Entry 5WJ4 (X-ray diffraction, 1.63 A resolution); this record covers chain A.

== Chain A ==
Molecule: Green fluorescent protein
Source organism: Aequorea victoria
UniProtKB: P42212 (GFP_AEQVI); aligned to UniProt positions 2-236 over residues 2-236 (the alignment contains insertions or deletions, so no single offset holds)
Amino-acid sequence (239 residues; numbered -2 to 236; the number before each row is that of its first residue; numbers below 1 keep their minus sign (Gly-2 is residue -2)):
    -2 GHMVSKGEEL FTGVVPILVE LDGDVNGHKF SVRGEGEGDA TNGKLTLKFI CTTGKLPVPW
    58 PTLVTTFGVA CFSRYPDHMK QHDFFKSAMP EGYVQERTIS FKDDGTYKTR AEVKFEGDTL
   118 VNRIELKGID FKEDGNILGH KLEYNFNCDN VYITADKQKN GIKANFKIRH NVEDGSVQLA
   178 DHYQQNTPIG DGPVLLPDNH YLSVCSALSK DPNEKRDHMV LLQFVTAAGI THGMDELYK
Unresolved in the structure: -2 to 1, 230-236
Construct notes: expression tag (-2 to 1); engineered mutation Arg30 (Ser in P42212), Asn39 (Tyr in P42212), Ala67 (Gln69 in P42212), Ser97 (Phe99 in P42212), Thr103 (Asn105 in P42212), Phe143 (Tyr145 in P42212), Cys145 (Ser147 in P42212), Asp146 (His148 in P42212), Thr151 (Met153 in P42212), Ala161 (Val163 in P42212), Val169 (Ile171 in P42212), Val201 (Thr203 in P42212), Cys202 (Gln204 in P42212), Gln220 (Glu222 in P42212); chromophore (65, 65, 65)
Modified residues: Gly65 (chromophore; CR2)
Disulfide bonds: Cys145-Cys202

== Overview ==
Chain A is Green fluorescent protein (Aequorea victoria); the structure, Crystal structure of redox-sensitive
green fluorescent protein Clover mutant roClover1, was determined by X-ray diffraction together with 5WJ2 and
5WJ3 from the same study.
